PDB entry 8FCU | electron microscopy, 3.19 A resolution | chains G and N of the 17 polymer chains in the assembly

# Chain G
Name: Type I-B CRISPR-associated protein Cas7
From: Nostoc sp. 'Peltigera membranacea cyanobiont' 210A
UniProt: A0A235IG15 (A0A235IG15_9NOSO); numbering as in UniProt (aligned over 1-323)
Chain sequence (323 residues; each row starts with the number of its first residue):
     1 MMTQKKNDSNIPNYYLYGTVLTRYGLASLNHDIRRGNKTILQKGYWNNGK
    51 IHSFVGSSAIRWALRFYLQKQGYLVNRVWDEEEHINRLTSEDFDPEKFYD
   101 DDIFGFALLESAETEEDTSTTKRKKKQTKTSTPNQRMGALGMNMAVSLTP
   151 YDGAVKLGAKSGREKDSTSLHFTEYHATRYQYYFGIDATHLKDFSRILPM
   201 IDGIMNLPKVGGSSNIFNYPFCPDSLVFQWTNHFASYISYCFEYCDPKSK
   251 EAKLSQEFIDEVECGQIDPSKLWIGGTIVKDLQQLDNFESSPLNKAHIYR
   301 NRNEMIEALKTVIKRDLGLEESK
Unresolved in the structure: 1-11, 110-132, 320-323

# Chain N
Molecule: Target DNA strand
Sequence (85 nucleotides; numbered -19 to 65; the number before each row is that of its first residue; numbers below 1 keep their minus sign (DG-19 is residue -19)):
   -19 GGCCGCTACGTATCGTAGATATATCTACGCGTAGATATATCTACGTTTAA
    31 CAGTGGCCTTATTAAATGACTTCTCCATGATCTAC
Unresolved in the structure: -19 to 2

# Interface between chain G and chain N
Contacting residue pairs - 20 pairs, chain G then chain N:
  Arg34(G) - DA45(N)  sugar contact
  Arg34(G) - DT47(N)  base contact
  Gly36(G) - DA45(N)  phosphate contact
  Asn37(G) - DA45(N)  hydrogen bond to the phosphate
  Leu109(G) - DT52(N)  sugar contact
  Leu109(G) - DC53(N)  sugar contact
  Lys165(G) - DT42(N)  base contact
  Lys165(G) - DT43(N)  base contact
  Asp166(G) - DT43(N)  sugar contact
  Ser167(G) - DT43(N)  phosphate contact
  Ser167(G) - DA44(N)  hydrogen bond to the phosphate
  Ser167(G) - DA45(N)  hydrogen bond to the phosphate
  Ser167(G) - DA46(N)  hydrogen bond to the phosphate
  Thr168(G) - DA45(N)  hydrogen bond to the base
  Thr168(G) - DA46(N)  base contact
  Ser169(G) - DT43(N)  hydrogen bond to the base
  Leu170(G) - DT43(N)  sugar contact
  Leu170(G) - DA44(N)  base contact
  His171(G) - DA45(N)  hydrogen bond to the base
  Phe172(G) - DA44(N)  base contact
Interface residues without a listed pair, chain G (13 interface residues in all): Thr39

# Summary
13 residues of chain G and 8 residues of chain N are in contact; the contacts include 7 hydrogen bonds. Polar
pairs include Thr168(G)-DA45(N), Ser169(G)-DT43(N) and His171(G)-DA45(N).
Chain G is Type I-B CRISPR-associated protein Cas7 (Nostoc sp. 'Peltigera membranacea cyanobiont' 210A) and
chain N is Target DNA strand; the structure, Cryo-EM structure of Cascade-DNA-TniQ-TnsC complex in type I-B
CAST system, was determined by electron microscopy, deposited together with 8FCJ, 8FCV, 8FCW, 8FD2, 8FD3, 8FF4
and 8FF5.
